PDB entry 3A3C | X-ray diffraction, 2.50 A resolution | chain A

[Chain A]
Molecule: Maltose-binding periplasmic protein, LINKER, Mitochondrial intermembrane space import and assembly protein 40
Source organism: Escherichia coli (strain K12)
UniProtKB: chimeric construct of P0AEX9, P36046: residues 3-366 from P0AEX9 (MALE_ECOLI) positions 29-392 (UniProt number = residue number + 26); residues 384-453 from P36046 positions 284-353 (UniProt number = residue number - 100)
Amino-acid sequence (451 residues; numbered 3 to 453; the number before each row is that of its first residue):
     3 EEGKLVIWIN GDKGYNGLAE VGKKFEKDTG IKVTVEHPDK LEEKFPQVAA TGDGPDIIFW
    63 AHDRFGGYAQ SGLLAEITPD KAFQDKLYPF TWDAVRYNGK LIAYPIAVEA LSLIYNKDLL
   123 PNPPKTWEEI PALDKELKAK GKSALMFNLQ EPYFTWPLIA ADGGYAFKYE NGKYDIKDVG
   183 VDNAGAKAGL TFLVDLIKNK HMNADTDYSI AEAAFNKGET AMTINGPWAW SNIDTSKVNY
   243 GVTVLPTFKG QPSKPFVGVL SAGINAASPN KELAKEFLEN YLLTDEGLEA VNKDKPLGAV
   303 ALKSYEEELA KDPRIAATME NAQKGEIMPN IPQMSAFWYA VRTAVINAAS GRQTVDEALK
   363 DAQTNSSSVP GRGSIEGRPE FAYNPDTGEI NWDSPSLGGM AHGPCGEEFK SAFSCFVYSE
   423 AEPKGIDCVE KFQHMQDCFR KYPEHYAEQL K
Construct notes: engineered mutation Ser-396 (Cys296 in P36046), Ser-398 (Cys298 in P36046)
Disulfide bonds: Cys-407/Cys-440, Cys-417/Cys-430
Swiss-Prot annotation at these positions:
  - motif: Cys-407 to Cys-417 (Cx9C motif 1), Cys-430 to Cys-440 (Cx9C motif 2)
From the paper describing this entry:
  - mutagenesis - F415E, F418E: abolished growth
  - mutagenesis - F411E, F434E: decreased growth
  - mutagenesis - F415A, F415L, F418A, F418L: unchanged growth
  - mutagenesis - F418E: decreased binding to MSP2

[Summary]
The paper reports that F415E and F418E abolish growth; F411E and F434E reduce growth; 8 substitutions were
tested in all.
Chain A is Maltose-binding periplasmic protein, LINKER, Mitochondrial intermembrane space import and assembly
protein 40 (Escherichia coli (strain K12)); the structure, Crystal structure of TIM40/MIA40 fusing MBP, C296S
and C298S mutant, was determined by X-ray diffraction, deposited together with 2ZXT.
